PDB entry 6TBA | electron microscopy, 4.54 A resolution (low resolution: residue-level contacts below are approximate; hydrogen-bond / salt-bridge calls are withheld) | chains 7A and 8B of the 288 polymer chains in the assembly

[Chain 7A]
Molecule: Uncharacterized protein
Source organism: Rhodobacter capsulatus SB 1003
UniProt: D5AU02 (D5AU02_RHOCB); residue numbers follow UniProt; this construct covers 1-296
Amino-acid sequence (296 residues; each row starts with the number of its first residue):
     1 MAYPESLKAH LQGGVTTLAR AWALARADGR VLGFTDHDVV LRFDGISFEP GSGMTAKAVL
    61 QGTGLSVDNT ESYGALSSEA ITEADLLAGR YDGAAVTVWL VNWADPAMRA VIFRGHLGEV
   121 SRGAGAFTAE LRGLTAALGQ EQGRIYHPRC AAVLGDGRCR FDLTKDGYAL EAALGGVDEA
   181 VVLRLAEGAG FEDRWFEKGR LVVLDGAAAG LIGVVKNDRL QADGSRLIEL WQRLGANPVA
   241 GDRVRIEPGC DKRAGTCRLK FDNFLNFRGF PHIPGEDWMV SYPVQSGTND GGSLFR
Not modelled in the structure: 1-3, 296
Small-molecule neighbours: 4Fe-4S cluster (SF4): Cys-150, Ala-152, Val-153, Cys-159, Cys-250, Lys-252, Cys-257, Asn-263, Asn-266, Phe-267

[Chain 8B]
Molecule: Uncharacterized protein
Source organism: Rhodobacter capsulatus SB 1003
UniProt: D5AU04 (D5AU04_RHOCB); the construct has insertions or renumbered stretches relative to UniProt, so the offset changes along the chain: 1-95 = UniProt 1-95; 112-229 = UniProt 113-230; 231-1304 = UniProt 231-1304
Amino-acid sequence (1304 residues; numbered 1 to 1304 plus 17 insertion-coded residues; 17 numbers in that range are skipped by the numbering (no residue carries them; nothing is unmodelled there); the number before each row is that of its first residue; a row labelled like 95A-95Q holds insertion residues (95A, then the next letters in order)):
     1 MATILLSAAG AAIGGGFGGT VLGLSGAVIG RAVGATLGRV IDQRLLGSGS QSVETGRVDR
    61 LRLSSASEGE AVGRLWGRMR VAGQVIWATR FFESA
95A-95Q SVEKSGKGVPRATVTSY
   112 SYSLSLALAL CEGEILRVGR VWADGSEIEV SGLNMRVYRG GEDQLPDPKI AAVEGAEAAP
   172 AYRGIAYVVL EDLQLAPFGN RVPQFTFEVV RAAQGALAEA EPDLTRGLRA VALIPGTG
   231 EYALATTPVY LATGSGVTAT QGVANQNAPG GQTDLVAALE RLDEELPNCG AVSLVVSWFG
   291 DDLRCGACDV KPKVASVAEE GANMPWRVAG LERAGAEEVP RLSGQSVYGG TPADAAVIEA
   351 IAALRAAGKA VTFYPFILMA QLAGNGLPDP WNPGSAQPAL PWRGRITLSV APGRAGSPDG
   411 TAAAEAQVAG FFGAASPGDS AIAGGEVVYS GPEEWSMRRF ILHYAHLCQL AGGVDAFCIG
   471 TEMVALTQIR GPSNSFPAVA AFRQLAGEVK AILGPGCKIG YAADWSEYWG YAPGNGERFF
   531 HLDPLWADEN IDFIGIDNYL PLSDWRDGAD HADAGWGSIH ALDYLRSNIE GGEYYDWFYA
   591 APEHRAAQIR TPITDGDHDE PWIWRAKDLR NWWLNDHHER VGGLRSEVAT AWVPQSKPIW
   651 FTEMGCAAID KGTNQPNKFL DPKSSESGLP HHSDGRRDEL IQMQYLRAMT GYWGEAARNP
   711 VSAVYGGPML DMSRAHVWAW DARPWPQFPL NTALWSDGEN YARGHWISGR AVAQPLASVV
   771 AEICGAAGIT EIDVSGLYGL VRGYTMTGDQ TGRAGLQALM LAYGFEALER DGQLVFRMRD
   831 GRVAADLAAA DLALGEGEAV VETVRAAEAE IAGRVRLAYV EAEGDFEVKA VEAVFPDAAA
   891 GAAAGSELSL ALTRAQAQGI VGRWLAEARV ARDTARFALP PSRGHLGTGD VVRLDLPEGK
   951 RRYRIDRVEQ AGLIQVEAVR VEPGIYAPAD EVEDPASLRP FAAPVPVTAV FLDLPLMKGD
  1011 EDPVAPHLAV TATPWPGTVA VWSSDEDAGY ALNASLGTRA VIGQTLTPLF RARPGVWDRG
  1071 AALRVRLASG ALDSATAAKV LNGANAMAIG DGSSENWEVF QFAEAALVEG KIWDISLRLR
  1131 GQLGTDALMP EVWPEGSVVV ALNGAPEQIL LPSAARGLAR HYRIGAAVRS YDDPSFVHRI
  1191 EAFAGAGLRP FSPCHLRAEP GASGWAFRWV RRTRIDGDSW QGYEVPLGET AELYLVRVLE
  1251 GTAVKREVTV GEASWSYPAA LQAADGIAGA FTLEVAQVSD VYGPGLAARI TVGA
Not modelled in the structure: 1, 25-37, 95A-95Q, 231-744, 985-1304

[Interface between chain 7A and chain 8B]
Pairs across the interface - 80 pairs, chain 7A then chain 8B:
  Thr-82(7A) / Glu-948(8B)
  Glu-83(7A) / Glu-948(8B)
  Ala-84(7A) / Glu-948(8B)
  Leu-87(7A) / Arg-855(8B)
  Leu-87(7A) / Arg-951(8B)
  Gly-89(7A) / Arg-855(8B)
  Asp-92(7A) / Arg-855(8B)
  Asp-92(7A) / Glu-858(8B)
  Asp-92(7A) / Arg-922(8B)
  Gly-93(7A) / Glu-858(8B)
  Gly-118(7A) / Ala-856(8B)
  Gly-118(7A) / Ala-857(8B)
  Gly-118(7A) / Glu-858(8B)
  Glu-119(7A) / Val-854(8B)
  Glu-119(7A) / Arg-855(8B)
  Val-120(7A) / Val-854(8B)
  Val-120(7A) / Arg-855(8B)
  Ser-121(7A) / Thr-853(8B)
  Ser-121(7A) / Val-854(8B)
  Arg-122(7A) / Glu-852(8B)
  Arg-122(7A) / Thr-853(8B)
  Arg-122(7A) / Val-854(8B)
  Arg-122(7A) / Arg-855(8B)
  Gly-123(7A) / Val-851(8B)
  Ala-124(7A) / Ala-849(8B)
  Arg-132(7A) / Ala-857(8B)
  Gln-140(7A) / Ala-859(8B)
  Gln-140(7A) / Ala-892(8B)
  Glu-141(7A) / Ala-892(8B)
  Glu-141(7A) / Ala-893(8B)
  Gln-142(7A) / Gly-891(8B)
  Gln-142(7A) / Ala-892(8B)
  Gly-143(7A) / Arg-866(8B)
  Arg-144(7A) / Arg-864(8B)
  Ile-145(7A) / Arg-866(8B)
  His-147(7A) / Ala-880(8B)
  His-147(7A) / Glu-882(8B)
  Pro-148(7A) / Ala-880(8B)
  Pro-148(7A) / Arg-904(8B)
  Arg-149(7A) / Gln-908(8B)
  Ala-151(7A) / Arg-864(8B)
  Ala-151(7A) / Glu-882(8B)
  Val-153(7A) / Val-884(8B)
  Val-153(7A) / Pro-886(8B)
  Val-153(7A) / Ala-889(8B)
  Lys-198(7A) / Glu-981(8B)
  Arg-200(7A) / Pro-886(8B)
  Ile-212(7A) / Asp-887(8B)
  Val-214(7A) / Phe-885(8B)
  Val-214(7A) / Pro-886(8B)
  Lys-216(7A) / Ala-977(8B)
  Lys-216(7A) / Pro-978(8B)
  Arg-219(7A) / Asp-980(8B)
  Trp-231(7A) / Gly-912(8B)
  Trp-231(7A) / Arg-913(8B)
  Trp-231(7A) / Ala-916(8B)
  Trp-231(7A) / Glu-972(8B)
  Trp-231(7A) / Ile-975(8B)
  Gln-232(7A) / Arg-919(8B)
  Gln-232(7A) / Val-920(8B)
  Gln-232(7A) / Glu-972(8B)
  Arg-233(7A) / Arg-970(8B)
  Arg-233(7A) / Glu-972(8B)
  Gly-235(7A) / Arg-951(8B)
  Asp-251(7A) / Val-982(8B)
  Arg-253(7A) / Val-982(8B)
  Arg-253(7A) / Asp-984(8B)
  Pro-274(7A) / Glu-877(8B)
  Glu-276(7A) / Glu-877(8B)
  Glu-276(7A) / Val-878(8B)
  Asp-277(7A) / Trp-133(8B)
  Asp-277(7A) / Gly-136(8B)
  Asp-277(7A) / Ser-137(8B)
  Asp-277(7A) / Asp-875(8B)
  Asp-277(7A) / Glu-877(8B)
  Val-280(7A) / Asp-135(8B)
  Ser-281(7A) / Gly-136(8B)
  Tyr-282(7A) / Asp-135(8B)
  Tyr-282(7A) / Pro-188(8B)
  Tyr-282(7A) / Phe-189(8B)
Other interface residues (no listed pair), chain 7A (55 interface residues in all): Leu-86, Arg-90, Ala-136, Cys-150, Glu-179, Arg-194, Glu-197, Asn-217, Ala-236, Lys-252, Gly-275
Other interface residues (no listed pair), chain 8B (60 interface residues in all): Val-40, Arg-80, Glu-848, Glu-860, Ala-890, Asp-923, Arg-943, Arg-952, Gly-974, Ala-979

[Overview]
55 residues of chain 7A face 60 of chain 8B across their interface. Ligands of chain 7A: 4Fe-4S cluster.
Here chain 7A is Uncharacterized protein and chain 8B is Uncharacterized protein, both from Rhodobacter
capsulatus SB 1003. Entry 6TBA (Virion of native gene transfer agent (GTA) particle) was determined by
electron microscopy together with 6TB9, 6TE8, 6TE9, 6TEB, 6TEH, 6TO8 and 3 further entries from the same
study.
